Entry 5VHF (electron microscopy, 5.70 A resolution (low resolution: residue-level contacts below are approximate; hydrogen-bond / salt-bridge calls are withheld)); this record covers chains A and B of the 19 polymer chains in the assembly.

== Chain A ==
Name: 26S proteasome regulatory subunit 7
Source organism: Homo sapiens
UniProtKB: P35998 (PRS7_HUMAN); residue numbers follow UniProt; this construct covers 73-424
Amino-acid sequence (352 residues; row label = number of the first residue in the row):
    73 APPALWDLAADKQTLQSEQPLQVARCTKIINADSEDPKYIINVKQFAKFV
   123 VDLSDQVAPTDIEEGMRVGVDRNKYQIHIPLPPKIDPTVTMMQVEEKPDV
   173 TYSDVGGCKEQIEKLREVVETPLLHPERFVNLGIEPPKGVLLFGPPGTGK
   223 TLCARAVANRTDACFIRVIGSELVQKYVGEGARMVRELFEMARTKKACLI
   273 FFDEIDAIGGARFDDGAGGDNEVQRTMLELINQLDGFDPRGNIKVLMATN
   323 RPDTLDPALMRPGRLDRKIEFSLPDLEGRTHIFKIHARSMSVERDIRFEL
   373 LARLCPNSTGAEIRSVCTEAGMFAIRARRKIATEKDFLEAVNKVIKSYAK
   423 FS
Disordered / not traced: 156-158, 283-290
Swiss-Prot annotation at these positions:
  - binding site (ATP): Gly216 to Thr223
  - modified residue (N6-acetyllysine): Lys116, Lys422

== Chain B ==
Name: 26S proteasome regulatory subunit 4
Source organism: Homo sapiens
UniProtKB: P62191 (PRS4_HUMAN); residues 93-432 here = UniProt positions 93-432
Amino-acid sequence (340 residues; row label = number of the first residue in the row):
    93 EEERSKVDDLRGTPMSVGTLEEIIDDNHAIVSTSVGSEHYVSILSFVDKD
   143 LLEPGCSVLLNHKVHAVIGVLMDDTDPLVTVMKVEKAPQETYADIGGLDN
   193 QIQEIKESVELPLTHPEYYEEMGIKPPKGVILYGPPGTGKTLLAKAVANQ
   243 TSATFLRVVGSELIQKYLGDGPKLVRELFRVAEEHAPSIVFIDEIDAIGT
   293 KRYDSNSGGEREIQRTMLELLNQLDGFDSRGDVKVIMATNRIETLDPALI
   343 RPGRIDRKIEFPLPDEKTKKRIFQIHTSRMTLADDVTLDDLIMAKDDLSG
   393 ADIKAICTEAGLMALRERRMKVTNEDFKKSKENVLYKKQE
Disordered / not traced: 166-167, 293-300
Swiss-Prot annotation at these positions:
  - binding site (ATP): Gly226 to Thr233
  - modified residue: Lys258 (N6-acetyllysine)
  - cross-link: Lys237 (Glycyl lysine isopeptide (Lys-Gly) (interchain with G-Cter in ubiquitin))
  - natural variant: Ile328 (I328T: In BKAH; uncertain significance)

== Interface between chain A and chain B ==
Residue-residue contacts (61; chain A residue first):
  Ala76(A) - Ser137(B)
  Ala76(A) - Phe138(B)
  Asp79(A) - Leu136(B)
  Asp79(A) - Ser137(B)
  Leu80(A) - Glu95(B)
  Leu80(A) - Arg96(B)
  Leu80(A) - Ser137(B)
  Asp83(A) - Lys98(B)
  Asp83(A) - Leu136(B)
  Glu90(A) - Val156(B)
  Leu93(A) - Tyr132(B)
  Leu93(A) - Ser134(B)
  Gln94(A) - Val156(B)
  Val95(A) - Tyr132(B)
  Ala96(A) - Glu130(B)
  Ala96(A) - His131(B)
  Cys98(A) - Ser129(B)
  Cys98(A) - Glu130(B)
  Thr99(A) - Glu130(B)
  Lys116(A) - Val127(B)
  Lys116(A) - Gly128(B)
  Lys116(A) - Glu130(B)
  Gln117(A) - Val127(B)
  Arg144(A) - Val156(B)
  Thr160(A) - Arg268(B)
  Met164(A) - Phe319(B)
  Met164(A) - Asp320(B)
  Gln165(A) - Phe319(B)
  Val166(A) - Phe319(B)
  Glu167(A) - Phe319(B)
  Arg239(A) - Phe319(B)
  Glu244(A) - Asn314(B)
  Gln247(A) - Glu311(B)
  Lys248(A) - Arg307(B)
  Ser361(A) - Met214(B)
  Met362(A) - Met214(B)
  Met362(A) - Ile216(B)
  Ser363(A) - Glu213(B)
  Ser363(A) - Met214(B)
  Thr390(A) - Ile347(B)
  Glu391(A) - Asp348(B)
  Glu391(A) - Arg349(B)
  Met394(A) - Glu196(B)
  Met394(A) - Ser200(B)
  Met394(A) - Asp348(B)
  Phe395(A) - Arg349(B)
  Ile397(A) - Glu199(B)
  Ile397(A) - Leu203(B)
  Arg398(A) - Asn192(B)
  Arg398(A) - Glu196(B)
  Arg398(A) - Glu199(B)
  Arg400(A) - Glu199(B)
  Arg400(A) - Leu203(B)
  Arg400(A) - His207(B)
  Arg400(A) - Tyr210(B)
  Arg401(A) - Tyr210(B)
  Arg401(A) - Met214(B)
  Lys402(A) - Tyr210(B)
  Lys402(A) - Met214(B)
  Lys415(A) - Arg349(B)
  Tyr420(A) - Arg349(B)
Also at the interface, not in a pair above, chain A (39 interface residues in all): Gly141, Ile151
Also at the interface, not in a pair above, chain B (38 interface residues in all): Val99, Val133, Gln195, Gly215, Arg346

== Overview ==
39 residues of chain A and 38 residues of chain B are in contact. From UniProt: 8 ATP-binding residues on
chain A; 8 ATP-binding residues on chain B.
Here chain A is 26S proteasome regulatory subunit 7 and chain B is 26S proteasome regulatory subunit 4, both
from Homo sapiens. Entry 5VHF (Conformational Landscape of the p28-Bound Human Proteasome Regulatory Particle)
was determined by electron microscopy (same publication as 5VGZ, 5VHH, 5VHI, 5VHJ, 5VHM, 5VHN and 5 further
entries).
